Entry 3LY9 (X-ray diffraction, 2.20 A resolution); this record covers chain A.

Chain A:
Name: Transcriptional activator cadC
Organism: Escherichia coli
UniProtKB: P23890 (CADC_ECOLI); numbering as in UniProt (aligned over 188-512)
Sequence (372 residues; row label = number of the first residue in the row):
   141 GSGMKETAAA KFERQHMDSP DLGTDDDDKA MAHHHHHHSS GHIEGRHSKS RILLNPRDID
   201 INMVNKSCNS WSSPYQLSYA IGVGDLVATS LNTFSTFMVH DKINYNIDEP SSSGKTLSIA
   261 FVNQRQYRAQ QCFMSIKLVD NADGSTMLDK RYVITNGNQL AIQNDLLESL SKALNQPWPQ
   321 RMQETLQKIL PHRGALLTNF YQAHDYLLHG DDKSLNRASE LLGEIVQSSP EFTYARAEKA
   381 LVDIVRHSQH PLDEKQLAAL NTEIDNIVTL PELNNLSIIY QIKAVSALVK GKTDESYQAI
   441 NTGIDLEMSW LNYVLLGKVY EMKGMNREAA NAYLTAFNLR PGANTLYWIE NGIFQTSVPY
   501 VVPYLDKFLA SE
Unresolved in the structure: 141-189, 512
Disulfide bonds: C208-C272
Differences from the reference sequence: expression tag (141-187); engineered mutation N471 (Asp in P23890)
Swiss-Prot annotation at these positions:
  - site (Essential for the stimulus-dependent interaction with LysP): R265, R268
  - mutagenesis: D198 (D198A/E/N: Abolishes response to the external low pH signal), D200 (D200A/E/N: Abolishes response to the external low pH signal), C208 (C208A: Induces cadBA expression at pH 5.8 regardless of the presence of lysine, and at pH 7.6 when lysine is present. Weakens interaction with LysP), D225 (D225W: Decreases inhibition by cadaverine), T229 (T229A: Decreases inhibition by cadaverine), K242 (K242R: Confers pH-independent cadBA expression), N263 (N263K: Confers both pH- and lysine-independent cadBA expression), R265 (R265A: Displays lysine-independent, but pH-dependent induction of cadBA; when associated with A-268 ...), Q266 (Q266P: Confers both pH- and lysine-independent cadBA expression), R268 (R268A: Displays lysine-independent, but pH-dependent induction of cadBA; when associated with A-265), C272 (C272A: Induces cadBA expression at pH 5.8 regardless of the presence of lysine, and at pH 7.6 when lysine is present. Weakens interaction with LysP), G284 (G284D: Confers pH-independent cadBA expression, but does not affect the requirement for the lysine signal), 11 further mutagenesis entries in UniProt
From the paper describing this entry:
  - conformationally variable residues (loop rearrangement): N296 to G297, Q320 to F340, S388 to N415
  - mutagenesis - D471N: increased signaling (citing earlier work)
  - self-association interface (contacts with another copy of this molecule); pairs are residue here / residue on that copy: N471-K255 (hydrogen bond)

Summary:
UniProt lists 23 mutagenesis sites. From the paper: D471N increases signaling; conformational variability at
N296, Q320 and S388.
Chain A is Transcriptional activator cadC (Escherichia coli); the structure, Crystal structure of mutant D471N
of the periplasmic domain of CadC, was determined by X-ray diffraction, deposited together with 3LY8 and 3LYA.
